Entry 2POC (X-ray diffraction, 1.80 A resolution); this record covers chains A and B of the 4 polymer chains in the assembly.

Chain A (and B):
Molecule: isomerase domain of glutamine-fructose-6-phosphate transaminase (isomerizing)
Organism: Candida albicans
Notes: EC 2.6.1.16; fragment: isomerase domain; chain B of this document is another copy of the same molecule, construct and numbering; everything in this record applies to it too
UniProt: P53704 (GFA1_CANAL); residues 346-712 here correspond to UniProt positions 347-713 (UniProt number = residue number + 1)
Sequence (367 residues; each row starts with the number of its first residue):
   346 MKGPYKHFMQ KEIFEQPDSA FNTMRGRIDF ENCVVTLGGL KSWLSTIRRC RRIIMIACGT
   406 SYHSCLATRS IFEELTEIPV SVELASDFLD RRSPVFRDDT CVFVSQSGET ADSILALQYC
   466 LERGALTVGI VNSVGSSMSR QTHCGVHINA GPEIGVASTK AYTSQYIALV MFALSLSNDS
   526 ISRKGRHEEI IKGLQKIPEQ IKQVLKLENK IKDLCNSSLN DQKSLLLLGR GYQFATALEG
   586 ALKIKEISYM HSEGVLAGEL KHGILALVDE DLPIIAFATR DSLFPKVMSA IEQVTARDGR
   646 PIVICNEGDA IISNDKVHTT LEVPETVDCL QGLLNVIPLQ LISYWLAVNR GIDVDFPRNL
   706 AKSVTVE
Not modelled in the structure: 346-347, 606-616, 659-661, 701-712 (chain B: 346-348, 701-712)
Ion coordination: Na+: S484, R485, T487 (together with uridine-diphosphate-N-acetylglucosamine)
Residues lining bound ligands:
  - 6-O-phosphono-beta-D-glucopyranose (BG6): C403, G404, T405, S406, S450, Q451, S452, G453, T455, V501, A502, S503, Q510, E591
  - uridine-diphosphate-N-acetylglucosamine (UD1): R372, G383, G384, G474, I475, V476, V479, M483, S484, T487, H488, C489, G490, V491, H492
What the authors report for this chain:
  - self-association interface (contacts with another copy of this molecule); pairs are residue here / residue on that copy: F441-R394, R394, S431, D435, D435, R442, D443, D457, D524, D524, S525, S527, R575, R575, K631, K631
  - binding site for 6-O-phosphono-beta-D-glucopyranose: T405, S406, S450 to T455, E591
  - catalytic residues: E591, H607 (citing earlier work)
  - conformationally variable residues (helix shift, loop rearrangement, side-chain flip): W388, H607, R642
  - binding site for acetate ion: I609
  - contacts within the chain: M483-T487 (hydrogen bond), K606-Q638
  - binding site for uridine-diphosphate-N-acetylglucosamine: R372, W388, G474, V476, S484, T487, C489 to V491, H492
  - Na+ coordination: S484, R485, T487
  - catalytic residues: K588 (proposed by the authors, not directly observed)

Chain A / chain B interface:
Pairs across the interface - 50 pairs, chain A then chain B:
  C395(A) - R396(B)  hydrogen bond (backbone-side chain)
  R396(A) - C395(B)  hydrogen bond (side chain-backbone)
  R396(A) - R396(B)  hydrogen bond (side chain-backbone)
  R396(A) - P424(B)
  R397(A) - P424(B)
  R414(A) - E428(B)  salt bridge
  R414(A) - R436(B)
  S415(A) - R436(B)
  E418(A) - R436(B)  salt bridge
  E418(A) - S438(B)  hydrogen bond
  E418(A) - P439(B)
  E419(A) - R437(B)  salt bridge
  E422(A) - F441(B)
  P424(A) - R396(B)
  P424(A) - R397(B)
  E428(A) - R414(B)  salt bridge
  L429(A) - L601(B)  hydrophobic
  L429(A) - E604(B)
  S431(A) - R575(B)  hydrogen bond
  S431(A) - E604(B)  hydrogen bond
  S431(A) - K631(B)
  D435(A) - R575(B)  salt bridge
  D435(A) - F629(B)
  R436(A) - R414(B)
  R436(A) - S415(B)
  R436(A) - E418(B)  salt bridge
  S438(A) - E418(B)  hydrogen bond
  P439(A) - E418(B)
  F441(A) - E422(B)
  D457(A) - K631(B)  salt bridge
  R575(A) - S431(B)  hydrogen bond
  R575(A) - D435(B)  salt bridge
  Y577(A) - R437(B)  hydrogen bond
  L587(A) - L605(B)  hydrophobic
  K590(A) - H607(B)
  Y594(A) - L612(B)  hydrophobic
  M595(A) - L612(B)
  H596(A) - E598(B)  salt bridge
  H596(A) - I609(B)
  H596(A) - L612(B)
  E598(A) - H596(B)  salt bridge
  E598(A) - E598(B)
  L601(A) - L429(B)  hydrophobic
  E604(A) - L429(B)
  E604(A) - S431(B)  hydrogen bond
  L605(A) - L587(B)  hydrophobic
  L605(A) - K590(B)
  F629(A) - D435(B)
  K631(A) - S431(B)
  K631(A) - D457(B)  salt bridge
Other interface residues (no listed pair), chain A (35 interface residues in all): D432, K568, G576, E591
Other interface residues (no listed pair), chain B (34 interface residues in all): D432, K568, G576

Summary:
The interface between chain A and chain B involves 35 residues on one side and 34 on the other; the contacts
include 10 hydrogen bonds and 11 salt bridges. Polar pairs include R414(A)-E428(B), E418(A)-R436(B) and
E419(A)-R437(B). From the paper: catalytic residues E591(A), H607(A) and K588(A); a binding site for
uridine-diphosphate-N-acetylglucosamine at R372(A), W388(A) and G474(A) among others.
Both chains are isomerase domain of glutamine-fructose-6-phosphate transaminase (isomerizing) (Candida
albicans). Entry 2POC (The crystal structure of isomerase domain of glucosamine-6-phosphate synthase from
Candida albicans) was determined by X-ray diffraction, deposited together with 2PUT, 2PUV and 2PUW.
